6UJX - chains A and B of the 4 polymer chains in the assembly; structure by X-ray diffraction, 2.70 A resolution.

# Chain A
Molecule: p66 Reverse transcriptase/RNaseH
From: Human immunodeficiency virus type 1 group M subtype B (isolate HXB2)
Notes: EC 3.4.23.16, 2.7.7.49, 2.7.7.7, 3.1.26.13, 3.1.13.2, 2.7.7.-, 3.1.-.-
UniProtKB: P04585 (POL_HV1H2); residues 1-560 here correspond to UniProt positions 588-1147 (UniProt number = residue number + 587)
Chain sequence (572 residues; row label = number of the first residue in the row; numbers below 1 keep their minus sign (Met-11 is residue -11)):
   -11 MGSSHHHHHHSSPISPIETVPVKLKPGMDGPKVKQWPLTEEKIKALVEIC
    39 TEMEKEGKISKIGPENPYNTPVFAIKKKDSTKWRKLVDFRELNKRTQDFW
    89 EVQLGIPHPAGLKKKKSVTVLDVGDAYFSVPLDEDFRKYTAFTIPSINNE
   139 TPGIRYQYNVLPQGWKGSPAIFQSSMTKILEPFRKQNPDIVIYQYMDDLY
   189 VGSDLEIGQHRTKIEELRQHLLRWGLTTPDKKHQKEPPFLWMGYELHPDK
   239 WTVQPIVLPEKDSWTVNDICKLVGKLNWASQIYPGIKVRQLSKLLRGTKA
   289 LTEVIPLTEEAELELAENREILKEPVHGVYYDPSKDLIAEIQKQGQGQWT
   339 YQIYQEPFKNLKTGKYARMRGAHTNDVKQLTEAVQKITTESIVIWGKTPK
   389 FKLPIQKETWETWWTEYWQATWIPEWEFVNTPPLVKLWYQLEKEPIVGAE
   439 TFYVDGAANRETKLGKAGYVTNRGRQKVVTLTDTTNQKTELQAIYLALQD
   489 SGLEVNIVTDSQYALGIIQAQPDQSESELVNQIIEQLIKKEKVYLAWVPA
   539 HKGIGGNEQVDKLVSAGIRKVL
Unresolved in the structure: -11 to 0, 135-141, 556-560
Sequence notes: initiating methionine (-11); expression tag (-10 to 0); engineered mutation Cys258 (Gln845 in P04585), Ser280 (Cys867 in P04585)
Bound ions: Mg2+: Asp110, Val111, Asp185 (together with 1RY)
Residues lining bound ligands: 1RY: Lys65, Arg72, Asp110, Val111, Gly112, Asp113, Ala114, Tyr115, Gln151, Met184, Asp185, Lys220
Swiss-Prot annotation at these positions:
  - region: Phe227 to His235 (RT 'primer grip')
  - motif: Trp398 to Trp414 (Tryptophan repeat motif)
  - binding site (Mg(2+)): Asp110, Asp185, Asp186, Asp443, Glu478, Asp498, Asp549
  - site: Trp401 (Essential for RT p66/p51 heterodimerization), Trp414 (Essential for RT p66/p51 heterodimerization), Phe440, Tyr441 (Cleavage), Leu560 (Cleavage)
Reported in the primary citation:
  - binding site for the ligand 1RY: Lys65, Arg72, Tyr115, Met184, Lys220
  - Mg2+ coordination: Asp110, Val111, Asp185
  - contacts within the chain: Arg72-Gln151 (hydrogen bond)
  - conformationally variable residues (side-chain flip): Met184

# Chain B
Molecule: p51 Reverse transcriptase/RNaseH
From: Human immunodeficiency virus type 1 group M subtype B (isolate HXB2)
Notes: EC 3.4.23.16, 2.7.7.49, 2.7.7.7, 3.1.26.13, 3.1.13.2, 2.7.7.-, 3.1.-.-
UniProtKB: P04585 (POL_HV1H2); residues 1-440 here correspond to UniProt positions 588-1027 (UniProt number = residue number + 587)
Chain sequence (440 residues; numbered 1 to 440; the number before each row is that of its first residue):
     1 PISPIETVPVKLKPGMDGPKVKQWPLTEEKIKALVEICTEMEKEGKISKI
    51 GPENPYNTPVFAIKKKDSTKWRKLVDFRELNKRTQDFWEVQLGIPHPAGL
   101 KKKKSVTVLDVGDAYFSVPLDEDFRKYTAFTIPSINNETPGIRYQYNVLP
   151 QGWKGSPAIFQSSMTKILEPFRKQNPDIVIYQYMDDLYVGSDLEIGQHRT
   201 KIEELRQHLLRWGLTTPDKKHQKEPPFLWMGYELHPDKWTVQPIVLPEKD
   251 SWTVNDIQKLVGKLNWASQIYPGIKVRQLSKLLRGTKALTEVIPLTEEAE
   301 LELAENREILKEPVHGVYYDPSKDLIAEIQKQGQGQWTYQIYQEPFKNLK
   351 TGKYARMRGAHTNDVKQLTEAVQKITTESIVIWGKTPKFKLPIQKETWET
   401 WWTEYWQATWIPEWEFVNTPPLVKLWYQLEKEPIVGAETF
Unresolved in the structure: 1-4, 87-94, 214-232, 430-440
Sequence notes: engineered mutation Ser280 (Cys867 in P04585)
Swiss-Prot annotation at these positions:
  - region: Phe227 to His235 (RT 'primer grip')
  - motif: Trp398 to Trp414 (Tryptophan repeat motif)
  - binding site (Mg(2+)): Asp110, Asp185, Asp186
  - site: Trp401 (Essential for RT p66/p51 heterodimerization), Trp414 (Essential for RT p66/p51 heterodimerization), Phe440 (Cleavage)

# How chain A and chain B interact
Residue-residue contacts (117):
  Val8(A) with Glu53(B)
  Pro9(A) with Glu53(B)
  Gln85(A) with Glu53(B), hydrogen bond (side chain-backbone)
  Asp86(A) with Lys20(B), salt bridge; Glu53(B); Pro55(B)
  Phe87(A) with Pro52(B); Glu53(B)
  Trp88(A) with Lys20(B); Val21(B); Lys22(B); Pro52(B), hydrogen bond (backbone-backbone); Asn54(B); Pro55(B); Asn57(B); Thr131(B); Arg143(B)
  Val90(A) with Pro140(B); Gly141(B), hydrogen bond (backbone-backbone)
  Leu92(A) with Pro133(B), hydrophobic; Asn137(B)
  Gly93(A) with Asn137(B), hydrogen bond (backbone-side chain)
  Ile94(A) with Asn137(B)
  Pro95(A) with Asn136(B); Asn137(B)
  His96(A) with Asn136(B), hydrogen bond (backbone-side chain)
  Gly99(A) with Asn136(B)
  Ala158(A) with Pro52(B)
  Gln161(A) with Pro140(B)
  Ser162(A) with Pro52(B)
  Thr165(A) with Pro140(B); Ile142(B)
  Glu169(A) with Lys49(B)
  Arg172(A) with Thr139(B)
  Ile180(A) with Glu138(B)
  Tyr181(A) with Asn136(B), hydrogen bond; Glu138(B)
  Gln182(A) with Glu138(B), hydrogen bond (backbone-backbone); Pro140(B)
  Arg358(A) with Gln394(B); Glu396(B), salt bridge
  Glu370(A) with Gln394(B)
  Gln373(A) with Gln394(B), hydrogen bond; Glu396(B); Thr397(B), hydrogen bond; Thr400(B); Trp401(B)
  Thr376(A) with Thr400(B); Trp401(B)
  Thr377(A) with Thr400(B)
  Ile380(A) with Leu26(B)
  Val381(A) with Pro25(B), hydrophobic; Ile135(B); Asn136(B), hydrogen bond (backbone-backbone); Asn137(B)
  Ile382(A) with Ile135(B); Asn136(B)
  Trp383(A) with Glu28(B)
  Gly384(A) with Thr27(B); Glu28(B), hydrogen bond (backbone-backbone)
  Trp402(A) with Lys331(B), hydrogen bond (backbone-side chain); Thr362(B); Asp364(B), hydrogen bond
  Tyr405(A) with Lys331(B), hydrogen bond (backbone-side chain)
  Trp406(A) with Thr419(B), hydrogen bond (side chain-backbone); Lys424(B)
  Gln407(A) with Lys331(B), hydrogen bond (backbone-side chain); Asp364(B); Pro392(B); Ile393(B); Val417(B); Asn418(B)
  Ala408(A) with Asp364(B); Pro392(B), hydrogen bond (backbone-backbone); Ile393(B)
  Thr409(A) with Asp364(B)
  Trp410(A) with Asn363(B); Val365(B), hydrophobic; Trp401(B); Tyr405(B)
  Pro412(A) with Trp401(B)
  Pro433(A) with Asn255(B); Leu289(B), hydrophobic; Thr290(B)
  Ile434(A) with Thr290(B)
  Thr439(A) with Lys287(B); Ala288(B); Leu289(B), hydrogen bond (side chain-backbone)
  Tyr441(A) with Gln258(B); Thr286(B); Lys287(B), hydrogen bond (side chain-backbone); Leu289(B)
  Val458(A) with Thr286(B)
  Thr459(A) with Thr286(B)
  Asn460(A) with Thr286(B); Lys287(B); Ala288(B)
  Asn494(A) with Leu289(B)
  Val496(A) with Leu289(B), hydrophobic
  Gln500(A) with Leu422(B)
  Leu503(A) with Pro421(B), hydrophobic
  Gln507(A) with Pro421(B)
  Tyr532(A) with Asn255(B), hydrogen bond; Leu289(B), hydrophobic
  Trp535(A) with Leu422(B)
  Val536(A) with Gln258(B)
  Pro537(A) with Gly262(B); Asn265(B)
  Lys540(A) with Asn265(B); Ser280(B)
  Ile542(A) with Val261(B), hydrophobic; Ser280(B)
  Gly543(A) with Leu283(B), hydrogen bond (backbone-backbone); Gly285(B)
  Gly544(A) with Gly285(B), hydrogen bond (backbone-backbone); Thr286(B)
  Gln547(A) with Gly285(B)
Also at the interface, not in a pair above, chain A (71 interface residues in all): Gln91, Leu100, Ile159, Lys166, Val179, Thr369, Val435, Gly504, Ala534, Gly541
Also at the interface, not in a pair above, chain B (63 interface residues in all): Gly51, Tyr56, Val254, Trp337, Leu368, Pro420, Trp426

# In short
71 residues of chain A and 63 residues of chain B are in contact, with 22 hydrogen bonds and 2 salt bridges.
Polar pairs include Asp86(A)-Lys20(B), Arg358(A)-Glu396(B) and Gln85(A)-Glu53(B). The paper reports a binding
site for the ligand 1RY at Lys65(A), Arg72(A) and Tyr115(A) among others; Mg2+ coordination by Asp110(A),
Val111(A) and Asp185(A).
Here chain A is p66 Reverse transcriptase/RNaseH and chain B is p51 Reverse transcriptase/RNaseH, both from
Human immunodeficiency virus type 1 group M subtype B (isolate HXB2). Entry 6UJX (HIV-1 wild-type reverse
transcriptase-DNA complex with (-)-FTC-TP) was determined by X-ray diffraction, deposited together with 6UIR,
6UIS, 6UIT, 6UJY, 6UJZ and 6UK0.
